4CXV - chain A; structure by X-ray diffraction, 2.00 A resolution.

# Chain A
Protein: Endonuclease 2
Source organism: Arabidopsis thaliana
Notes: EC 3.1.30.1
Reference sequence: Q9C9G4 (ENDO2_ARATH); residues 1-263 here correspond to UniProt positions 28-290 (UniProt number = residue number + 27)
Sequence (269 residues; each row starts with the number of its first residue):
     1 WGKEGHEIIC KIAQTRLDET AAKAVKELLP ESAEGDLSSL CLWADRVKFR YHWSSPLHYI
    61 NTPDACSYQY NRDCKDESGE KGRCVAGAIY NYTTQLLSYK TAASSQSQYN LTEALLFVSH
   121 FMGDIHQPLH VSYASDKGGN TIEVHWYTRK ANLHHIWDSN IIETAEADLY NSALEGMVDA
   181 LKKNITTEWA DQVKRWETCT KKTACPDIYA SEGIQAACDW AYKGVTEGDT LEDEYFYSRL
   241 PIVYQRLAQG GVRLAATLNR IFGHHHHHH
Not modelled in the structure: 104-107, 202, 265-269
Sequence notes: expression tag (264-269)
Disulfide bonds: C10-C41, C66-C218, C74-C84, C199-C205
Covalently attached groups: glycan linked to N91; N-acetylglucosamine (NAG) linked to N110, N184
Ion coordination: Zn2+ site 1: W1, H6, D124 (together with phosphate ion); Zn2+ site 2: D45, H58, H120, D124 (together with phosphate ion); Zn2+ site 3: H130, H154, D158 (together with phosphate ion)
UniProt features mapped onto this chain:
  - binding site (substrate): W1 to H6, D45 to F49, H58 to N61, S67 to R72, N91, Y109
  - binding site (a divalent metal cation): W1, H6, D45, H58, H120, D124, H130, H154, D158
  - site (Important for catalytic activity): D45, K48
  - glycosylation (N-linked (GlcNAc...) asparagine): N91, N110, N184
What the authors report for this chain:
  - catalytic residues: D45, K48 (proposed by the authors, not directly observed)

# Summary
N-acetylglucosamine is covalently linked to N110 and N184. The Zn2+ site 1 is built by W1, H6 and D124. D45,
H58, H120 and D124 form the Zn2+ site 2. From UniProt: 23 substrate-binding residues and 9 divalent metal
cation-binding residues. From the paper: catalytic residues D45 and K48.
Chain A is Endonuclease 2 (Arabidopsis thaliana); the structure, Structure of bifunctional endonuclease
(AtBFN2) in complex with phosphate, was determined by X-ray diffraction, deposited together with 4CWM, 4CXO
and 4CXP.
